PDB entry 7QXI | electron microscopy, 3.40 A resolution | chains A and C of the 8 polymer chains in the assembly

Chain A:
Molecule: DNA-directed RNA polymerase subunit alpha
From: Escherichia coli K-12
Notes: EC 2.7.7.6
Reference sequence: P0A7Z4 (RPOA_ECOLI); residues 1-329 here = UniProt positions 1-329
Amino-acid sequence (329 residues; numbered 1 to 329; the number before each row is that of its first residue):
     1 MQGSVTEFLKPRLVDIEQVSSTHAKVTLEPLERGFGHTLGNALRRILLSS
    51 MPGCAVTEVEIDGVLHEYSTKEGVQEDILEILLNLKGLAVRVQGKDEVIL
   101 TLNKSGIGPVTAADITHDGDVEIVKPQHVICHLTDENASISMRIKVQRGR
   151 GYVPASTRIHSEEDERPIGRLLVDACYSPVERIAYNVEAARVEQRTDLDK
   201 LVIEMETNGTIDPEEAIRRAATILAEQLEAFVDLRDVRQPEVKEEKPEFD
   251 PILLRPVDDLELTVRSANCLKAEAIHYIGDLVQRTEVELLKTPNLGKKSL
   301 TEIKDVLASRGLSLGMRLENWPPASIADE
Not modelled in the structure: 1-4, 238-247, 324-329
Swiss-Prot annotation at these positions:
  - region: E162 to E165 (Required for interaction with Crp at class II promoters)
  - modified residue: R265 (ADP-ribosylarginine), K297 (N6-acetyllysine), K298 (N6-acetyllysine)
  - mutagenesis: R45 (R45C: In rpoA112; temperature-sensitive, blocks RNA polymerase assembly), E162 to E165 (5-fold decrease in CRP-class II promoter-dependent transcription), E165 (E165K: 5-fold decrease in CRP-class II promoter-dependent transcription), R191 (R191C: In rpoA101; temperature-sensitive)

Chain C:
Molecule: DNA-directed RNA polymerase subunit beta
From: Escherichia coli K-12
Notes: EC 2.7.7.6
Reference sequence: P0A8V2 (RPOB_ECOLI); residue numbers follow UniProt; this construct covers 1-1342
Amino-acid sequence (1342 residues; each row starts with the number of its first residue):
     1 MVYSYTEKKRIRKDFGKRPQVLDVPYLLSIQLDSFQKFIEQDPEGQYGLE
    51 AAFRSVFPIQSYSGNSELQYVSYRLGEPVFDVQECQIRGVTYSAPLRVKL
   101 RLVIYEREAPEGTVKDIKEQEVYMGEIPLMTDNGTFVINGTERVIVSQLH
   151 RSPGVFFDSDKGKTHSSGKVLYNARIIPYRGSWLDFEFDPKDNLFVRIDR
   201 RRKLPATIILRALNYTTEQILDLFFEKVIFEIRDNKLQMELVPERLRGET
   251 ASFDIEANGKVYVEKGRRITARHIRQLEKDDVKLIEVPVEYIAGKVVAKD
   301 YIDESTGELICAANMELSLDLLAKLSQSGHKRIETLFTNDLDHGPYISET
   351 LRVDPTNDRLSALVEIYRMMRPGEPPTREAAESLFENLFFSEDRYDLSAV
   401 GRMKFNRSLLREEIEGSGILSKDDIIDVMKKLIDIRNGKGEVDDIDHLGN
   451 RRIRSVGEMAENQFRVGLVRVERAVKERLSLGDLDTLMPQDMINAKPISA
   501 AVKEFFGSSQLSQFMDQNNPLSEITHKRRISALGPGGLTRERAGFEVRDV
   551 HPTHYGRVCPIETPEGPNIGLINSLSVYAQTNEYGFLETPYRKVTDGVVT
   601 DEIHYLSAIEEGNYVIAQANSNLDEEGHFVEDLVTCRSKGESSLFSRDQV
   651 DYMDVSTQQVVSVGASLIPFLEHDDANRALMGANMQRQAVPTLRADKPLV
   701 GTGMERAVAVDSGVTAVAKRGGVVQYVDASRIVIKVNEDEMYPGEAGIDI
   751 YNLTKYTRSNQNTCINQMPCVSLGEPVERGDVLADGPSTDLGELALGQNM
   801 RVAFMPWNGYNFEDSILVSERVVQEDRFTTIHIQELACVSRDTKLGPEEI
   851 TADIPNVGEAALSKLDESGIVYIGAEVTGGDILVGKVTPKGETQLTPEEK
   901 LLRAIFGEKASDVKDSSLRVPNGVSGTVIDVQVFTRDGVEKDKRALEIEE
   951 MQLKQAKKDLSEELQILEAGLFSRIRAVLVAGGVEAEKLDKLPRDRWLEL
  1001 GLTDEEKQNQLEQLAEQYDELKHEFEKKLEAKRRKITQGDDLAPGVLKIV
  1051 KVYLAVKRRIQPGDKMAGRHGNKGVISKINPIEDMPYDENGTPVDIVLNP
  1101 LGVPSRMNIGQILETHLGMAAKGIGDKINAMLKQQQEVAKLREFIQRAYD
  1151 LGADVRQKVDLSTFSDEEVMRLAENLRKGMPIATPVFDGAKEAEIKELLK
  1201 LGDLPTSGQIRLYDGRTGEQFERPVTVGYMYMLKLNHLVDDKMHARSTGS
  1251 YSLVTQQPLGGKAQFGGQRFGEMEVWALEAYGAAYTLQEMLTVKSDDVNG
  1301 RTKMYKNIVDGNHQMEPGMPESFNVLLKEIRSLGINIELEDE
Not modelled in the structure: 1342
Swiss-Prot annotation at these positions:
  - modified residue (N6-acetyllysine): K1022, K1200
  - mutagenesis: I561 (I561S: Resistant to antibiotics salinamide A and B), I569 (I569S: Resistant to antibiotics salinamide A and B), A665 (A665E: Resistant to antibiotics salinamide A and B), D675 (D675A/G: Resistant to antibiotics salinamide A and B), N677 (N677H/K: Resistant to antibiotics salinamide A and B), L680 (L680M: Resistant to antibiotics salinamide A and B), E813 (E813K: Disrupts the enzyme's active center)

How chain A and chain C interact:
Residue-residue contacts (54; chain A residue first):
  N41(A) - Y1087(C)  hydrogen bond
  N41(A) - D1214(C)
  N41(A) - T1217(C)
  N41(A) - G1218(C)
  R44(A) - Y1087(C)
  R45(A) - E1083(C)
  R45(A) - D1084(C)  salt bridge
  R45(A) - G1215(C)  hydrogen bond (side chain-backbone)
  L48(A) - E1083(C)
  S49(A) - E1083(C)  hydrogen bond
  H66(A) - I929(C)
  Y68(A) - Y756(C)  hydrophobic
  Y68(A) - I831(C)  hydrophobic
  Y68(A) - T927(C)
  Y68(A) - I929(C)  hydrophobic
  Y68(A) - V1056(C)
  Y68(A) - K1057(C)
  T70(A) - A729(C)
  T70(A) - K755(C)
  K71(A) - D728(C)
  E72(A) - D728(C)
  G73(A) - Y726(C)
  V74(A) - D728(C)
  V74(A) - A729(C)
  Q75(A) - D728(C)
  Q75(A) - A729(C)  hydrogen bond (backbone-backbone)
  Q75(A) - V771(C)  hydrogen bond (side chain-backbone)
  Q75(A) - S772(C)
  E76(A) - A729(C)
  D77(A) - A729(C)
  D77(A) - K755(C)  salt bridge
  D77(A) - M768(C)
  L79(A) - Y756(C)
  L83(A) - R694(C)
  L83(A) - D826(C)
  K86(A) - Q824(C)
  K86(A) - D826(C)
  T134(A) - V727(C)  hydrogen bond (side chain-backbone)
  T134(A) - S772(C)
  Y152(A) - V823(C)
  Y152(A) - Q824(C)
  P154(A) - R1059(C)
  I159(A) - E876(C)
  R166(A) - E876(C)  salt bridge
  D174(A) - D826(C)
  C176(A) - Q824(C)  hydrogen bond
  S178(A) - Q824(C)
  E181(A) - R821(C)  salt bridge
  R182(A) - N1090(C)  hydrogen bond (side chain-backbone)
  A184(A) - E1089(C)
  A184(A) - N1090(C)
  Y185(A) - Y1087(C)  hydrogen bond
  Y185(A) - G1218(C)
  R317(A) - D1310(C)  hydrogen bond (side chain-backbone)
Other interface residues (no listed pair), chain A (35 interface residues in all): E67, S69, D135, I168
Other interface residues (no listed pair), chain C (38 interface residues in all): S730, P769, Y872, G874, A1055, G1091, R1216

Overview:
Chain A and chain C form an interface of 35 and 38 residues respectively; the contacts include 10 hydrogen
bonds and 4 salt bridges. Polar pairs include R45(A)-D1084(C), D77(A)-K755(C) and R166(A)-E876(C). UniProt
lists 6 mutagenesis sites on chain A; 7 mutagenesis sites on chain C.
Here chain A is DNA-directed RNA polymerase subunit alpha and chain C is DNA-directed RNA polymerase subunit
beta, both from Escherichia coli K-12. Entry 7QXI (Cryo-EM structure of RNA polymerase-sigma54 holo enzyme
with promoter DNA closed complex) was determined by electron microscopy (same publication as 7QV9 and 7QWP).
